Entry 7EQG (electron microscopy, 3.20 A resolution); this record covers chains D and M of the 17 polymer chains in the assembly.

[Chain D]
Name: CRISPR-associated protein Csy3
From: Pseudomonas aeruginosa
UniProt: A0A659BSG0 (A0A659BSG0_PSEAI); residue numbers follow UniProt; this construct covers 1-342
Chain sequence (342 residues; numbered 1 to 342; the number before each row is that of its first residue):
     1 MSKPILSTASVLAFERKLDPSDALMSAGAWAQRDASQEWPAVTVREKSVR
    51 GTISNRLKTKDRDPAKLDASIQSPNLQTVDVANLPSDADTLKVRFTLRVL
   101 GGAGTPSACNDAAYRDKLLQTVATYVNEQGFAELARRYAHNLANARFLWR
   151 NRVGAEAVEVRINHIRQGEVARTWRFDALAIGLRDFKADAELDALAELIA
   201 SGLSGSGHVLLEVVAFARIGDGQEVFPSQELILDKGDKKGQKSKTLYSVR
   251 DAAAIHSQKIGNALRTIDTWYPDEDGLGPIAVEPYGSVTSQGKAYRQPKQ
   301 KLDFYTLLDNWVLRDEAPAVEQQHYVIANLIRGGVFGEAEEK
Unresolved in the structure: 1-5, 50-75, 341-342

[Chain M]
Molecule: 60-nt RNA strand
From: Pseudomonas aeruginosa
Sequence (60 nucleotides; each row starts with the number of its first residue):
     1 CUAAGAAAUUCACGGCGGGCUUGAUGUCCGCGUCUACCUGGUUCACUGCC
    51 GUGUAGGCAG
Unresolved in the structure: 59-60

[Chain D / chain M interface]
Residue-residue contacts (29):
  Ala-13(D) / U35(M)  sugar contact
  Phe-14(D) / U35(M)  phosphate contact
  Phe-14(D) / A36(M)  sugar contact
  Glu-15(D) / A36(M)  phosphate contact
  Arg-16(D) / A36(M)  hydrogen bond to the phosphate
  Arg-16(D) / C37(M)  salt bridge to the phosphate
  Lys-47(D) / U43(M)  hydrogen bond to the base
  Val-49(D) / U43(M)  sugar contact
  Val-81(D) / U43(M)  base contact
  Trp-149(D) / C38(M)  base contact
  Glu-224(D) / U43(M)  base contact
  Gln-229(D) / U39(M)  hydrogen bond to the sugar
  Gln-229(D) / G40(M)  phosphate contact
  Glu-230(D) / U39(M)  base contact
  Leu-231(D) / U39(M)  base contact
  His-256(D) / U39(M)  salt bridge to the phosphate
  Gln-258(D) / C38(M)  phosphate contact
  Gln-258(D) / U39(M)  phosphate contact
  Lys-259(D) / C38(M)  base contact
  Lys-259(D) / G40(M)  salt bridge to the phosphate
  Asn-262(D) / C38(M)  hydrogen bond to the phosphate
  Arg-265(D) / C38(M)  salt bridge to the phosphate
  Glu-283(D) / C38(M)  phosphate contact
  Arg-332(D) / A36(M)  hydrogen bond to the sugar
  Gly-333(D) / A36(M)  sugar contact
  Gly-334(D) / U35(M)  hydrogen bond to the sugar
  Gly-334(D) / A36(M)  hydrogen bond to the sugar
  Val-335(D) / U35(M)  base contact
  Val-335(D) / A36(M)  base contact
Other interface residues (no listed pair), chain D (28 interface residues in all): Ser-107, Ala-108, Ser-228, Lys-244, Val-288, Ser-290
Other interface residues (no listed pair), chain M (8 interface residues in all): C34

[In short]
The interface between chain D and chain M involves 28 residues on one side and 8 on the other, with 7 hydrogen
bonds and 4 salt bridges. Polar contacts include Lys-47(D)/U43(M), Gln-229(D)/U39(M) and Arg-332(D)/A36(M).
Chain D is CRISPR-associated protein Csy3 and chain M is a 60-nt RNA strand, both from Pseudomonas aeruginosa;
the structure, Structure of Csy-AcrIF5, was determined by electron microscopy, deposited together with 7F45.
